Entry 3G88 (X-ray diffraction, 1.87 A resolution); this record covers chain A.

Chain A:
Protein: Ribosomal RNA small subunit methyltransferase G
From: Thermus thermophilus
Notes: EC 2.1.1.-
UniProt: Q9LCY2 (RSMG_THET8); residues 1-249 here = UniProt positions 1-249
Chain sequence (249 residues; numbered 1 to 249; the number before each row is that of its first residue):
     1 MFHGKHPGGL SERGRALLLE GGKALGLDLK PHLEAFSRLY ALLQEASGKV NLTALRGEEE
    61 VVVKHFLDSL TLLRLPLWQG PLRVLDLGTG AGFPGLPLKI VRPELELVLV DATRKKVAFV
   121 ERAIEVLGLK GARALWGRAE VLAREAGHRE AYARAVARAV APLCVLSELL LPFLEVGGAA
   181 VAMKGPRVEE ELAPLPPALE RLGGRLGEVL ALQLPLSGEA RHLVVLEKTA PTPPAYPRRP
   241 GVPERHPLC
Not modelled in the structure: 47-56
Modified positions: H3 (4-methyl-histidine; HIC)
Disulfides: C164-C249
Covalent attachments: covalent link M1-H3
Small-molecule neighbours: S-adenosylmethionine (SAM): L87, G88, T89, G90, F93, V110, D111, A112, T113, K116, G137, R138, A139, E140, R158, A159, V160, L169
UniProt features mapped onto this chain:
  - region: R245, H246 (RNA binding)
  - binding site (S-adenosyl-L-methionine): G88, F93, D111 to T113, A139, E140, R158
From the paper describing this entry:
  - contacts within the chain: G4-E12 (hydrogen bond)
  - post-translational modification sites: H3
  - binding site for S-adenosylmethionine: G88 to G92, F93, V110, D111, K116, A139, E140, R158, V160
  - conformationally variable residues (order/disorder transition): A46 to G57

Summary:
Bound to chain A: S-adenosylmethionine. Curated annotation (UniProt) lists 8 S-adenosyl-L-methionine-binding
residues. The paper reports a binding site for S-adenosylmethionine at G88, F93 and V110 among others; a
modification site at H3.
Chain A is Ribosomal RNA small subunit methyltransferase G (Thermus thermophilus); the structure, T.
thermophilus 16S rRNA G527 methyltransferase in complex with AdoMet in space group P61, was determined by
X-ray diffraction together with 3G89, 3G8A and 3G8B from the same study.
